Entry 2IXU (X-ray diffraction, 2.28 A resolution); this record covers chain A.

== Chain A ==
Protein: Lysozyme
From: Streptococcus phage CP-1
Notes: EC 3.2.1.17
UniProtKB: P15057 (LYS_BPCP1); residues 1-339 here = UniProt positions 1-339
Chain sequence (339 residues; row label = number of the first residue in the row):
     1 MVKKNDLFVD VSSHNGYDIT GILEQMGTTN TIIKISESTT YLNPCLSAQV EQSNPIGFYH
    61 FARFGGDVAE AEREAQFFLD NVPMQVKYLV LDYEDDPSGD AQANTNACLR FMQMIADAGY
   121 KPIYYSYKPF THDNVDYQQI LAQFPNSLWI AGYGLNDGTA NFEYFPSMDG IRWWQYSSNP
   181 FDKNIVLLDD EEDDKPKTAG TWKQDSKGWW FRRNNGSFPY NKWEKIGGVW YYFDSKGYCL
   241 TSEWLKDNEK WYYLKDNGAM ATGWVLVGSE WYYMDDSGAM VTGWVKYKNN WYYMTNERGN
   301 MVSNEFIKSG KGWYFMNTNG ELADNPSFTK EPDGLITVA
Disordered / not traced: 1
Small-molecule neighbours: alanine / N-acetyl-alpha-muramic acid / N-acetylglucosamine / D-alpha-glutamine: Glu94, Tyr125, Ser126, Tyr127, Lys128, Pro129, Ala151, Gly152, Tyr153, Gly154, Leu155, Asn156, Tyr164, Gln175
What the authors report for this chain:
  - binding site for N-acetylglucosamine: Glu94, Tyr125
  - catalytic residues: Asp10 (proposed by the authors, not directly observed)
  - contacts within the chain: Asp92-Glu94 (hydrogen bond), Asp10-Asp182 (hydrogen bond)
  - conformationally variable residues (side-chain flip): Tyr127
  - mutagenesis - E37A, E37K, E37Q: decreased catalytic activity (citing earlier work)
  - binding site for formate: Ser13, Lys34, Tyr41
  - binding site for N-acetyl-alpha-muramic acid: Tyr127

== Summary ==
Chain A binds alanine / N-acetyl-alpha-muramic acid / N-acetylglucosamine / D-alpha-glutamine. The paper
reports the catalytic residue Asp10; E37A, E37K and E37Q reduce catalytic activity.
Chain A is Lysozyme (Streptococcus phage CP-1); the structure, Crystal structure of the modular Cpl-1
endolysin complexed with a peptidoglycan analogue (wild-type endolysin), was determined by X-ray diffraction,
deposited together with 2IXV, 2J8F and 2J8G.
